9CT4 - chains A and D of the 4 polymer chains in the assembly; structure by electron microscopy, 3.29 A resolution.

== Chain A (and D) ==
Protein: Stimulator of interferon genes protein
Source organism: Homo sapiens
Notes: chain D of this document is another copy of the same molecule, construct and numbering; everything in this record applies to it too
UniProt: Q86WV6 (STING_HUMAN); residues 1-344 here = UniProt positions 1-344
Sequence (363 residues; numbered 1 to 363; the number before each row is that of its first residue):
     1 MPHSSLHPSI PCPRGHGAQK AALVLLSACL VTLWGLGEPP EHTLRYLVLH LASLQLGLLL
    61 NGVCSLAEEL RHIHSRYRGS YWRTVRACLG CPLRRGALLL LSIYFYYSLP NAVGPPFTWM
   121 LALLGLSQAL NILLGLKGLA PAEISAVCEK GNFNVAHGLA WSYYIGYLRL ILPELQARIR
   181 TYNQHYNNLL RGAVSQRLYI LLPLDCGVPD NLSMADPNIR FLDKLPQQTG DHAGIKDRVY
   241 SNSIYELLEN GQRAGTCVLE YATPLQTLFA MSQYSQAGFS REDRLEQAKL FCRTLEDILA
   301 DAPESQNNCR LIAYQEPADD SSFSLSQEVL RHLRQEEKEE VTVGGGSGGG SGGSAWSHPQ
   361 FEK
Not modelled in the structure: 1-4, 189-191, 228-237, 318-322, 334-363 (chain D: 1-4, 111-115, 189-191, 228-237, 318-322, 334-363)
Sequence notes: expression tag (345-363)
Small-molecule neighbours:
  - 9IM (1-[(2-chloro-6-fluorophenyl)methyl]-3,3-dimethyl-2-oxo-N-[(2,4,6-trifluorophenyl)methyl]-2,3-dihydro-1H-indole-6-carboxamide): Y46, L49, H50, S53, Y106, N111, P115, M120, L123, L124
  - A1AZ0 (1-[(2E)-4-{5-carbamoyl-2-[(1-ethyl-3-methyl-1H-pyrazole-5-carbonyl)amino]-7-methoxy-1H-1,3-benzimidazol-1-yl}but-2-en-1-yl]-2-[(1-ethyl-3-methyl-1H-pyrazole-5-carbonyl)amino]-7-[3-(morpholin-4-yl)propoxy]-1H-1,3-benzimidazole-5-carboxamide): L159, S162, Y163, G166, Y167, R238, V239, Y240, S241, T263, P264
Curated features (UniProtKB/Swiss-Prot):
  - region: E340 to G344 (C-terminal tail (CTT))
  - binding site (2',3'-cGAMP): S162, Y167, R238, T263
  - binding site (3',3'-c-di-GMP): S162, Y167, R238 to S241, T263
  - binding site (2',3'-cUAMP): Y167, R238, T263
  - modified residue: T229 (Phosphothreonine), S241 (Phosphoserine)
  - lipidation (S-palmitoyl cysteine): C88, C91
  - cross-link (Glycyl lysine isopeptide (Lys-Gly)): K20 (interchain with G-Cter in ubiquitin), K150 (interchain with G-Cter in ubiquitin), K236 (interchain with G-Cter in ubiquitin), K338 (interchain with G-Cter in SUMO)
  - natural variant: V147 (V147L: In SAVI), N154 (N154S: In SAVI), V155 (V155M: In SAVI), H232 (H232R: Activated by both 2'-3' linked cGAMP and 3'-3' linked cGAMP), R284 (R284S: Found in a 9-month-old patient who died following a fever and severe neck abscess without indication of any severe bacterial infection)
  - mutagenesis: I10 (I10Q: Abolished ability to induce the production of type I interferon), R14 (R14A: Abolished ability to induce the production of type I interferon), K20 (K20R: Does not affect amount of ubiquitination), L26 (L26A: Reduced homooligomerization and activation in presence of coumpond C53), L30 (L30A: Reduced homooligomerization and activation in presence of coumpond C53), L44 (L44A: Reduced homooligomerization and activation in presence of coumpond C53), E68 (E68A: Abolished ability to induce the production of type I interferon), E69 (E69A: Abolished ability to induce the production of type I interferon), R76 to R78 (Abolishes the endoplasmic reticulum location), C91 (C91S: Abolished inhibition by small-molecule H-151; abolished palmitoylation), Y104 (Y104A: Reduced homooligomerization and activation in presence of coumpond C53), K137 (K137R: Does not affect amount of ubiquitination), 24 further mutagenesis entries in UniProt
What the authors report for this chain:
  - binding site for A1AZ0: S162, Y163, Y167, R238, Y240, S241, T263
  - conformationally variable residues (order/disorder transition): Q227 to R238

== Chain A / chain D interface ==
Pairs across the interface (6):
  R94(A) with L134(D)
  A97(A) with L133(D), hydrophobic
  L101(A) with L130(D), hydrophobic
  D301(A) with Q273(D); R281(D), salt bridge
  P303(A) with Q273(D)
Also at the interface, not in a pair above, chain A (8 interface residues in all): L93, L98, F105
Also at the interface, not in a pair above, chain D (7 interface residues in all): L126, F269

== In short ==
The interface between chain A and chain D involves 8 residues on one side and 7 on the other; the contacts
include 1 salt bridge. The salt-bridged pair is D301(A)-R281(D). The paper reports a binding site for A1AZ0 at
S162(A), Y163(A) and Y167(A) among others; conformational variability at Q227(A).
Chain A and chain D are both Stimulator of interferon genes protein (Homo sapiens); the structure, HsSTING
with diABZI and C53, curved conformation, was determined by electron microscopy, deposited together with 9CT3,
9CT5 and 9CT6.
